9ITU - chains B and F of the 26 polymer chains in the assembly; structure by electron microscopy, 3.18 A resolution.

# Chain B
Name: ATP synthase subunit alpha
Organism: Chloroflexus aurantiacus J-10-fl
Notes: EC 7.1.2.2
UniProtKB: A9WGS6 (ATPA_CHLAA); residue numbers follow UniProt; this construct covers 1-522
Amino-acid sequence (522 residues; numbered 1 to 522; the number before each row is that of its first residue):
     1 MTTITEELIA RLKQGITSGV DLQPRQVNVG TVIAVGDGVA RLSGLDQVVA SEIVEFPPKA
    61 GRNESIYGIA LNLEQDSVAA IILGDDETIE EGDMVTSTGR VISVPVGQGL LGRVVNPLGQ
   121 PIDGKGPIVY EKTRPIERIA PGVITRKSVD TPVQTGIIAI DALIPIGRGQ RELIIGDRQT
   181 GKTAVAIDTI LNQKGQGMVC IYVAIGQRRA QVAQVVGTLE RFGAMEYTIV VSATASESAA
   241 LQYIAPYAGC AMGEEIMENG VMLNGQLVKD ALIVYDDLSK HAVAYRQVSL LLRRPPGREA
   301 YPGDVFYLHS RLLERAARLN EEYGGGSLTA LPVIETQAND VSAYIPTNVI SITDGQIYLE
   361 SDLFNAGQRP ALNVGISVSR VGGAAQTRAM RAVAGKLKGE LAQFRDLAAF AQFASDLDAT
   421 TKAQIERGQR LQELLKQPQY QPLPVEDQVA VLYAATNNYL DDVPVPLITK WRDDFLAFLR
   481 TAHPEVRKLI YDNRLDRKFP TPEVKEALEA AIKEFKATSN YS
Disordered / not traced: 1-22, 521-522
Swiss-Prot annotation at these positions:
  - binding site (ATP): Gly176 to Thr183
  - site: Ser377 (Required for activity)
Bound ions: Mg2+: Thr183 (together with ATP)
Ligand contacts:
  - ADP (adenosine-5'-diphosphate): Arg380, Val381, Gly382
  - ATP (adenosine-5'-triphosphate): Arg178, Gln179, Thr180, Gly181, Lys182, Thr183, Ala184, Phe364, Arg369, Pro370, Gln437, Pro438, Gln439

# Chain F
Name: ATP synthase subunit beta
Organism: Chloroflexus aurantiacus J-10-fl
Notes: EC 7.1.2.2
UniProtKB: A9WGS4 (ATPB_CHLAA); residues 1-471 here = UniProt positions 1-471
Amino-acid sequence (471 residues; each row starts with the number of its first residue):
     1 MPAKGVIQEI IGVVIRAKFP EDEVPEIYNA IEIPLGNGDR LVCEVQQQLG NGVVKAVAMG
    61 STDGLRRGLE VIDTGRPIAV PVGPATLGRV FNVLGDPIDG MGPIGPEVER RPIHRDPPSF
   121 EEQNTQAQIF ETGIKVIDLI APFTRGGKTA IFGGAGVGKT VVIQELIANI AKEQSGFSVF
   181 AGVGERSREG NDLIHEMKEA RIDENTTVFD KTVMVFGQMN EPPGARLRVG LTALTMAEYF
   241 RDEGRDILLF IDNIFRFVQA GSEVSSLLGR MPSQVGYQPT LGTEMGELQE RITSTKRGSI
   301 TSMQAVYVPA DDYTDPAPAT VFSHLDATIS LERSIAERAI FPAVDPLAST SRILDPNIVG
   361 EEHYRVAQEV KRVLQRYKDL KDIIAILGME ELSDEDKLTV QRARKIELFF SQPFTVAQQF
   421 TGRPGKYVPV KKTVESFARL LNGEGDHIPE SFFYMQGDFD DVLAAYEASQ K
Disordered / not traced: 1-2, 471
Swiss-Prot annotation at these positions:
  - binding site (ATP): Gly153 to Thr160
Ligand contacts:
  - ADP (adenosine-5'-diphosphate): Gly154, Ala155, Gly156, Val157, Gly158, Lys159, Thr160, Val161, Arg186, Glu189, Phe341, Gln412, Phe414, Ala417, Phe420, Thr421
  - ATP (adenosine-5'-triphosphate): Thr350, Ser351, Arg352, Tyr364

# Chain B / chain F interface
Contacting residue pairs - 87 pairs, chain B then chain F:
  Ile33(B) with Gly50(F)
  Ala34(B) with Gln48(F); Leu49(F)
  Val35(B) with Ile27(F), hydrophobic; Gln47(F); Gln48(F), hydrogen bond (backbone-backbone)
  Asp37(B) with Gln46(F); Gln47(F), hydrogen bond; Arg270(F), salt bridge
  Asp85(B) with Asp116(F)
  Asp86(B) with Ile27(F)
  Glu87(B) with Ile27(F); Tyr28(F)
  Ile89(B) with Ile27(F)
  Glu90(B) with Val24(F); Glu26(F); Gln48(F)
  Glu91(B) with Glu21(F); Val24(F); Gln48(F), hydrogen bond (backbone-side chain); Gly50(F); Asn51(F); Gly52(F), hydrogen bond (side chain-backbone)
  Ile122(B) with Phe120(F); Glu121(F)
  Asp123(B) with Glu121(F)
  Gly124(B) with Glu121(F), hydrogen bond (backbone-side chain)
  Arg178(B) with Tyr313(F); Phe322(F)
  Gln179(B) with Thr350(F)
  Arg208(B) with Lys148(F); Glu290(F); Ser323(F); His324(F); Asp326(F), salt bridge
  Arg209(B) with Pro118(F), hydrogen bond (side chain-backbone); Ser119(F); Phe120(F); Gln123(F); Glu290(F), hydrogen bond (backbone-side chain)
  Ala210(B) with Gln123(F)
  Val212(B) with Phe120(F), hydrophobic
  Ala213(B) with Phe120(F); Gln123(F); Thr125(F)
  Gln214(B) with Thr125(F); Arg352(F), hydrogen bond
  Val216(B) with Phe120(F), hydrophobic
  Ala235(B) with Gly286(F); His324(F)
  Ser236(B) with Pro117(F); Gly286(F); Glu290(F)
  Lys280(B) with Ser323(F)
  Arg286(B) with Ser273(F); Gln274(F)
  Gln287(B) with Pro279(F); Thr280(F); Thr283(F), hydrogen bond
  Leu290(B) with Pro272(F); Ser273(F); Pro279(F), hydrophobic
  Leu291(B) with Thr280(F)
  Arg293(B) with Gly269(F), hydrogen bond (side chain-backbone); Met271(F)
  Arg294(B) with Met271(F)
  Glu299(B) with Gln274(F)
  Ala300(B) with Ser273(F); Gln274(F)
  Gln337(B) with Thr314(F); Ala319(F)
  Ala338(B) with Thr314(F)
  Asp362(B) with Gln375(F), hydrogen bond (backbone-side chain)
  Asn365(B) with Leu347(F); Lys371(F); Arg372(F); Gln375(F)
  Ala366(B) with Arg372(F); Gln375(F)
  Arg369(B) with Tyr364(F), hydrogen bond; Gln368(F), hydrogen bond
  Gln412(B) with Arg376(F), hydrogen bond; Leu380(F); Asp396(F)
  Phe413(B) with Leu387(F), hydrophobic; Glu391(F); Leu392(F), hydrophobic
Also at the interface, not in a pair above, chain B (47 interface residues in all): Gly36, Val114, Gln211, Ala239, Pro296, Gly367
Also at the interface, not in a pair above, chain F (62 interface residues in all): Pro25, Leu281, Glu287, Asp315, Leu325, Thr328, Asp379, Ile383, Ser393

# In short
The interface between chain B and chain F involves 47 residues on one side and 62 on the other, with 14
hydrogen bonds and 2 salt bridges. Polar pairs include Asp37(B)-Arg270(F), Arg208(B)-Asp326(F) and
Asp37(B)-Gln47(F). ATP is bound between chain B and chain F.
Chain B is ATP synthase subunit alpha and chain F is ATP synthase subunit beta, both from Chloroflexus
aurantiacus J-10-fl; the structure, Chloroflexus aurantiacus ADP-bound ATP synthase, state 3, was determined
by electron microscopy together with 9ITJ, 9ITK, 9ITL, 9ITM, 9ITN, 9ITO and 11 further entries from the same
study.
